Entry 6RDN (electron microscopy, 3.20 A resolution); this record covers chains 1 and 7 of the 31 polymer chains in the assembly.

[Chain 1]
Name: ATP synthase associated protein ASA1
From: Polytomella sp. Pringsheim 198.80
UniProtKB: Q85JD5 (Q85JD5_9CHLO); residues 1-618 here = UniProt positions 1-618
Chain sequence (618 residues; numbered 1 to 618; the number before each row is that of its first residue):
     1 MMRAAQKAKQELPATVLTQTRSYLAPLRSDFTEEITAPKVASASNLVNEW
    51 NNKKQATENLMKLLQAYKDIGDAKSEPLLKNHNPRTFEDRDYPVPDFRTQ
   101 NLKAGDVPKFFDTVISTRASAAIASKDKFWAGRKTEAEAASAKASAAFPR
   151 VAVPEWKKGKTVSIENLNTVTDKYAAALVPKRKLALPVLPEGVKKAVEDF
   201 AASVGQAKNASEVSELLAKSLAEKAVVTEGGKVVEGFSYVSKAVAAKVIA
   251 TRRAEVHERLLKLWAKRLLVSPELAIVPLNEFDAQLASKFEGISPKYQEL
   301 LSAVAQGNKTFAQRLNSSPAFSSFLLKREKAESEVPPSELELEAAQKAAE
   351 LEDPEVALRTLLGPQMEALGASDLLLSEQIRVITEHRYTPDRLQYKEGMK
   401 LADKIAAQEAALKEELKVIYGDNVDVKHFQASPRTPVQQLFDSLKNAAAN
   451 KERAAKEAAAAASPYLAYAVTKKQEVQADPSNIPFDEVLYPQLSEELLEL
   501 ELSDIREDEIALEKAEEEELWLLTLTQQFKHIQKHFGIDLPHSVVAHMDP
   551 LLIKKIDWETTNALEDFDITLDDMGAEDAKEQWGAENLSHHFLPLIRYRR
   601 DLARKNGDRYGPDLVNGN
Not modelled in the structure: 1-22, 618

[Chain 7]
Name: Mitochondrial ATP synthase associated protein ASA7
From: Polytomella sp. Pringsheim 198.80
UniProtKB: D8V7I2 (D8V7I2_9CHLO); residues 1-190 here = UniProt positions 1-190
Chain sequence (190 residues; numbered 1 to 190; the number before each row is that of its first residue):
     1 MSSVRAGVEAGRRDLTTFTFSGLQDAPVAALSGSIKLNVAAKAGKAEVTV
    51 AAGAAKAATQVSAAALRKLSGSKISLAEVARISVLHSSIQNYLLSLSNER
   101 YQLLSQWPDFTTMYGKDFYYRAHPEDLKKFYDAADEYYKLYETVTEFDSL
   151 SALASQVVPNYAARRRSTVHPAIGSTVADGAFTNFLLSKQ
Not modelled in the structure: 1-14

[Chain 1 / chain 7 interface]
Residue-residue contacts - 109 pairs, chain 1 then chain 7:
  Tyr23(1) with Arg81(7); Ile82(7); His86(7); Ser151(7); Ala152(7); Ser155(7), hydrogen bond (backbone-side chain)
  Leu24(1) with Ser155(7)
  Ala25(1) with Ser155(7); Pro159(7), hydrophobic
  Arg28(1) with Asn160(7), hydrogen bond; Ala163(7); Arg166(7)
  Asp30(1) with Arg166(7), salt bridge
  Phe31(1) with Arg166(7); Thr168(7)
  Thr32(1) with Ala163(7), hydrogen bond (side chain-backbone); Arg164(7); Arg166(7), hydrogen bond (backbone-backbone); Ser167(7), hydrogen bond (backbone-side chain); Thr168(7), hydrogen bond (backbone-backbone)
  Glu33(1) with Thr168(7)
  Ile35(1) with Val169(7), hydrophobic; Ile173(7), hydrophobic; Gly174(7)
  Thr36(1) with Arg164(7); Ser175(7)
  Pro38(1) with Arg164(7)
  Val47(1) with Leu103(7), hydrophobic
  Trp50(1) with Arg100(7); Leu103(7), hydrophobic; Leu104(7), hydrophobic; Trp107(7); Leu140(7)
  Lys53(1) with Trp107(7); Glu136(7), salt bridge
  Lys54(1) with Gln106(7); Trp107(7)
  Thr57(1) with Trp107(7); Ala133(7)
  Leu60(1) with Asp126(7); Lys129(7)
  Met61(1) with Pro108(7); Asp109(7); Phe110(7), hydrophobic; Met113(7); Phe130(7), hydrophobic
  Leu63(1) with Asp126(7)
  Leu64(1) with Met113(7), hydrophobic; Phe118(7); Ala122(7), hydrophobic; Phe130(7), hydrophobic
  Gln65(1) with Met113(7); Phe118(7)
  Tyr67(1) with Arg121(7); Ala122(7), hydrophobic; His123(7); Asp126(7), hydrogen bond
  Lys68(1) with Asp117(7), salt bridge; Phe118(7); Arg121(7)
  Gly71(1) with Arg121(7), hydrogen bond (backbone-side chain)
  Asp72(1) with Arg121(7), salt bridge
  Glu76(1) with Arg121(7), hydrogen bond (backbone-side chain)
  Pro77(1) with Arg121(7), hydrogen bond (backbone-side chain)
  Leu78(1) with Tyr120(7), hydrophobic; Arg121(7)
  Leu79(1) with Tyr120(7), hydrophobic
  His82(1) with Tyr120(7), hydrogen bond (side chain-backbone); Ala122(7)
  Trp130(1) with Arg121(7); Ala122(7); His123(7), hydrogen bond (backbone-side chain)
  Lys134(1) with His123(7); Asp126(7), salt bridge; Lys129(7)
  Phe148(1) with Met113(7), hydrophobic
  Pro149(1) with Pro108(7); Asp109(7), hydrogen bond (backbone-backbone)
  Arg150(1) with Gln106(7), hydrogen bond (side chain-backbone); Trp107(7); Pro108(7); Asp109(7)
  Val151(1) with Trp107(7), hydrogen bond (backbone-backbone); Pro108(7); Asp109(7); Tyr137(7)
  Val153(1) with Tyr101(7); Ser105(7); Tyr137(7); Tyr141(7), hydrophobic
  Pro154(1) with Tyr101(7), hydrogen bond (backbone-side chain); Tyr141(7)
  Trp156(1) with Leu94(7); Ser97(7); Asn98(7); Tyr101(7), hydrophobic; Gln102(7), hydrogen bond (backbone-side chain); Phe147(7), hydrophobic
  Lys157(1) with Asn98(7)
  Lys158(1) with Ser95(7); Asn98(7); Glu99(7), salt bridge
  Lys181(1) with Asp117(7), salt bridge
  Asp486(1) with Lys116(7), salt bridge
  Tyr490(1) with Gly115(7); Lys116(7), hydrogen bond (side chain-backbone); Asp117(7)
  Leu493(1) with Lys116(7); Tyr120(7), hydrophobic
Interface residues without a listed pair, chain 1 (54 interface residues in all): Pro26, Ser29, Glu34, Ala37, Leu46, Asn51, Glu58, Lys126, Ala131
Interface residues without a listed pair, chain 7 (57 interface residues in all): Thr112, Tyr119, Pro124, Leu127, Val144, Ala178

[Overview]
The interface between chain 1 and chain 7 involves 54 residues on one side and 57 on the other; the contacts
include 18 hydrogen bonds and 8 salt bridges. Polar contacts include Asp30(1)-Arg166(7), Lys53(1)-Glu136(7)
and Lys68(1)-Asp117(7).
Here chain 1 is ATP synthase associated protein ASA1 and chain 7 is Mitochondrial ATP synthase associated
protein ASA7, both from Polytomella sp. Pringsheim 198.80. Entry 6RDN (Cryo-EM structure of Polytomella F-ATP
synthase, Rotary substate 1C, monomer-masked refinement) was determined by electron microscopy together with
6RD4, 6RD5, 6RD6, 6RD7, 6RD8, 6RD9 and 46 further entries from the same study.
